Entry 6SKO (electron microscopy, 3.40 A resolution); this record covers chains 6 and 4 of the 7 polymer chains in the assembly.

Chain 6:
Molecule: DNA replication licensing factor MCM6
Organism: Saccharomyces cerevisiae (strain ATCC 204508 / S288c)
Notes: EC 3.6.4.12
UniProtKB: P53091 (MCM6_YEAST); residues 1-1017 here = UniProt positions 1-1017
Amino-acid sequence (1017 residues; each row starts with the number of its first residue):
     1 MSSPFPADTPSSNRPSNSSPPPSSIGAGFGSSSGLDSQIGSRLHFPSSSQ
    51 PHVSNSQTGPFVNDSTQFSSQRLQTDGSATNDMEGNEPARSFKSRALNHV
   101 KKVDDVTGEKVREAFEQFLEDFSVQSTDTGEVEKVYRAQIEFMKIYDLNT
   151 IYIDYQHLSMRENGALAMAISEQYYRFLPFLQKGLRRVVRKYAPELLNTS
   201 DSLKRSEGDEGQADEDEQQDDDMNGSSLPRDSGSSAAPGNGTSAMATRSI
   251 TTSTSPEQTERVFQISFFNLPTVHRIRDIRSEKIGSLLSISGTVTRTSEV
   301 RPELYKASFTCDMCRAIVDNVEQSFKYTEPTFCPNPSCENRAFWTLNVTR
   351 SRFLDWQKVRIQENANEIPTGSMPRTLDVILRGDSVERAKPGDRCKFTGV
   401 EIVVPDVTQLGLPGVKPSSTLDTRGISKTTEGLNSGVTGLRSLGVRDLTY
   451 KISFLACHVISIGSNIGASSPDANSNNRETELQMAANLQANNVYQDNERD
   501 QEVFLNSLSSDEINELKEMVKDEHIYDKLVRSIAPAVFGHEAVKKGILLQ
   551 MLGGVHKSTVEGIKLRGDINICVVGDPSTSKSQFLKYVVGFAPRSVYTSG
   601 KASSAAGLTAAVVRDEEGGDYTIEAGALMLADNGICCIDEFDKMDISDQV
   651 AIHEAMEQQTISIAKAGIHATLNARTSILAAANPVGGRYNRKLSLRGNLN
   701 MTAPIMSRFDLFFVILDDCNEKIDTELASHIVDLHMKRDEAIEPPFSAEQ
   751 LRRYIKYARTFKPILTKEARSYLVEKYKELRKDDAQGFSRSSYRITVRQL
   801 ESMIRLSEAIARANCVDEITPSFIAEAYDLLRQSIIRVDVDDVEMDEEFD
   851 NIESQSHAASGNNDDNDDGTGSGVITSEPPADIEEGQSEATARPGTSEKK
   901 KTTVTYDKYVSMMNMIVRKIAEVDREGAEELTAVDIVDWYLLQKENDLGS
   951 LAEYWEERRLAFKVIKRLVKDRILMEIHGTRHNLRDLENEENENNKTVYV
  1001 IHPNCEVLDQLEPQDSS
Not modelled in the structure: 1-499, 617-619, 786-791, 837-1017
Ion coordination: Mg2+: S582 (together with AMP-PNP)
Residues lining bound ligands:
  - AMP-PNP (ANP; phosphoaminophosphonic acid-adenylate ester), molecule 1: A536, V537, F538, H540, P577, S578, T579, S580, K581, S582, Q583, N683, L727, H730, I731
  - AMP-PNP (ANP), molecule 2: E657, Q658, P704, R708, V797, R798, E801

Chain 4:
Molecule: DNA replication licensing factor MCM4
Organism: Saccharomyces cerevisiae (strain ATCC 204508 / S288c)
Notes: EC 3.6.4.12; fragment: Mcm6-CTD
UniProtKB: P30665 (MCM4_YEAST); residue numbers follow UniProt; this construct covers 1-933
Amino-acid sequence (933 residues; numbered 1 to 933; the number before each row is that of its first residue):
     1 MSQQSSSPTKEDNNSSSPVVPNPDSVPPQLSSPALFYSSSSSQGDIYGRN
    51 NSQNLSQGEGNIRAAIGSSPLNFPSSSQRQNSDVFQSQGRQGRIRSSASA
   101 SGRSRYHSDLRSDRALPTSSSSLGRNGQNRVHMRRNDIHTSDLSSPRRIV
   151 DFDTRSGVNTLDTSSSSAPPSEASEPLRIIWGTNVSIQECTTNFRNFLMS
   201 FKYKFRKILDEREEFINNTTDEELYYIKQLNEMRELGTSNLNLDARNLLA
   251 YKQTEDLYHQLLNYPQEVISIMDQTIKDCMVSLIVDNNLDYDLDEIETKF
   301 YKVRPYNVGSCKGMRELNPNDIDKLINLKGLVLRSTPVIPDMKVAFFKCN
   351 VCDHTMAVEIDRGVIQEPARCERIDCNEPNSMSLIHNRCSFADKQVIKLQ
   401 ETPDFVPDGQTPHSISLCVYDELVDSCRAGDRIEVTGTFRSIPIRANSRQ
   451 RVLKSLYKTYVDVVHVKKVSDKRLDVDTSTIEQELMQNKVDHNEVEEVRQ
   501 ITDQDLAKIREVAAREDLYSLLARSIAPSIYELEDVKKGILLQLFGGTNK
   551 TFTKGGRYRGDINILLCGDPSTSKSQILQYVHKITPRGVYTSGKGSSAVG
   601 LTAYITRDVDTKQLVLESGALVLSDGGVCCIDEFDKMSDSTRSVLHEVME
   651 QQTISIAKAGIITTLNARSSILASANPIGSRYNPNLPVTENIDLPPPLLS
   701 RFDLVYLVLDKVDEKNDRELAKHLTNLYLEDKPEHISQDDVLPVEFLTMY
   751 ISYAKEHIHPIITEAAKTELVRAYVGMRKMGDDSRSDEKRITATTRQLES
   801 MIRLAEAHAKMKLKNVVELEDVQEAVRLIRSAIKDYATDPKTGKIDMNLV
   851 QTGKSVIQRKLQEDLSREIMNVLKDQASDSMSFNELIKQINEHSQDRVES
   901 SDIQEALSRLQQEDKVIVLGEGVRRSVRLNNRV
Not modelled in the structure: 1-499, 608-613, 734-739, 781-791, 853-933
Residues lining bound ligands:
  - AMP-PNP (ANP; phosphoaminophosphonic acid-adenylate ester), molecule 1: S529, I530, Y531, L533, P570, S571, T572, S573, K574, S575, Q576, N676, L720, L724
  - AMP-PNP (ANP), molecule 2: Y558, E650, R701, T795, R796, E799
Reported in the primary citation:
  - binding site for ssDNA, leading-strand template: Y604

Chain 6 / chain 4 interface:
Pairs across the interface - 56 pairs, chain 6 then chain 4:
  A536(6) - G555(4)
  P577(6) - R796(4)
  S578(6) - T794(4)  hydrogen bond
  S578(6) - T795(4)  hydrogen bond (backbone-side chain)
  S578(6) - R796(4)
  S582(6) - Q651(4)
  Q583(6) - Y558(4)
  K586(6) - Q651(4)
  G590(6) - K554(4)  hydrogen bond (backbone-side chain)
  Y597(6) - Q651(4)  hydrogen bond
  S599(6) - E647(4)  hydrogen bond
  S599(6) - S655(4)  hydrogen bond (backbone-side chain)
  K601(6) - S640(4)  hydrogen bond
  A602(6) - S655(4)
  A602(6) - I656(4)
  A602(6) - A657(4)  hydrogen bond (backbone-backbone)
  S603(6) - A657(4)
  S604(6) - A657(4)  hydrogen bond (backbone-backbone)
  S604(6) - K658(4)
  G607(6) - A657(4)
  G607(6) - K658(4)
  G607(6) - I662(4)
  R614(6) - R607(4)
  A627(6) - I662(4)
  L630(6) - I662(4)  hydrophobic
  E640(6) - H646(4)  salt bridge
  G686(6) - P696(4)
  G687(6) - P697(4)
  D717(6) - R778(4)  salt bridge
  C719(6) - R778(4)  hydrogen bond
  D724(6) - R778(4)
  T725(6) - V771(4)
  T725(6) - V775(4)
  A728(6) - V771(4)
  A728(6) - Y774(4)  hydrophobic
  A728(6) - L798(4)  hydrophobic
  S729(6) - K767(4)  hydrogen bond
  S729(6) - V771(4)
  I731(6) - T795(4)
  I731(6) - L798(4)  hydrophobic
  V732(6) - K767(4)
  D733(6) - K767(4)  salt bridge
  L734(6) - F552(4)
  H735(6) - K550(4)  hydrogen bond (backbone-side chain)
  H735(6) - Y558(4)
  H735(6) - I762(4)
  M736(6) - I762(4)  hydrophobic
  M736(6) - T763(4)
  M736(6) - E764(4)
  M736(6) - K767(4)
  K737(6) - E764(4)  salt bridge
  R738(6) - T551(4)  hydrogen bond (side chain-backbone)
  R738(6) - F552(4)
  D739(6) - F552(4)
  D739(6) - T553(4)  hydrogen bond
  I742(6) - K554(4)
Also at the interface, not in a pair above, chain 6 (41 interface residues in all): T598, G626, N683, E721, L727
Also at the interface, not in a pair above, chain 4 (36 interface residues in all): S643, V644, A659, L770, I802

Summary:
The interface between chain 6 and chain 4 involves 41 residues on one side and 36 on the other; the contacts
include 14 hydrogen bonds and 4 salt bridges. Polar pairs include E640(6)-H646(4), D717(6)-R778(4) and
D733(6)-K767(4). The paper reports a binding site for ssDNA, leading-strand template at Y604(4).
Here chain 6 is DNA replication licensing factor MCM6 and chain 4 is DNA replication licensing factor MCM4,
both from Saccharomyces cerevisiae (strain ATCC 204508 / S288c). Entry 6SKO (Cryo-EM Structure of the Fork
Protection Complex Bound to CMG at a Replication Fork - conformation ...) was determined by electron
microscopy together with 6SKL from the same study.
